6NFJ - chains A and C of the 3 polymer chains in the assembly; structure by X-ray diffraction, 3.19 A resolution.

[Chain A]
Molecule: Beta-klotho
From: Homo sapiens
UniProt: Q86Z14 (KLOTB_HUMAN); residue numbers follow UniProt; this construct covers 30-984
Amino-acid sequence (960 residues; row label = number of the first residue in the row):
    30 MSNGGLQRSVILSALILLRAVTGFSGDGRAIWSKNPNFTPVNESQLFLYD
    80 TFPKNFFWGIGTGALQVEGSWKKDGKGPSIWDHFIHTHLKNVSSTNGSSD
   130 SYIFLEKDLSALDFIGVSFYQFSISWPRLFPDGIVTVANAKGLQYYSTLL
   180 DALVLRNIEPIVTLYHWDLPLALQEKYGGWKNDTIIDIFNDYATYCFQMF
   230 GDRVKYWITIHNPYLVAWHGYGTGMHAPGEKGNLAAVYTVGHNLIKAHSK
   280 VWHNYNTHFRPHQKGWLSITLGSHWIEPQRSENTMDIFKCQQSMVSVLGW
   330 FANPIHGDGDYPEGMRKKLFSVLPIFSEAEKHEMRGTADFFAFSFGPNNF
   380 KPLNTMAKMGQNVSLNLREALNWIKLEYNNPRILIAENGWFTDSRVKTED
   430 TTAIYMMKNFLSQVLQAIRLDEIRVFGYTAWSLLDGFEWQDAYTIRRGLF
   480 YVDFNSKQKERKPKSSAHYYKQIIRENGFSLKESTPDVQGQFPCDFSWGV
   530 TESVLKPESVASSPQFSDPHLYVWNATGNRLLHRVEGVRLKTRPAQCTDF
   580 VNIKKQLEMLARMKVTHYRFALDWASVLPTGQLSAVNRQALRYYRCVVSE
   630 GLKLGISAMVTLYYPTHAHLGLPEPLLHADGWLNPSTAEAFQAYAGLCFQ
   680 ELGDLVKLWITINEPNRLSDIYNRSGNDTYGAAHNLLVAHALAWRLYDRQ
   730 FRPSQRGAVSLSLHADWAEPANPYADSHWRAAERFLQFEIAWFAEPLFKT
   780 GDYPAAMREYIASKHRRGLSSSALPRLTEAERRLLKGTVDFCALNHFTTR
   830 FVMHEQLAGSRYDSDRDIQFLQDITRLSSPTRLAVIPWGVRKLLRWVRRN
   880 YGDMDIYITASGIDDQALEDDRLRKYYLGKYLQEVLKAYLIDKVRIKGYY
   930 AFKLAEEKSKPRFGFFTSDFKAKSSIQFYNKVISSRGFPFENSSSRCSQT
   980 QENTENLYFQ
Not modelled in the structure: 30-52, 63-78, 118-125, 508-511, 537-575, 701-705, 969-989
Differences from the reference sequence: engineered mutation Gln308 (Asn in Q86Z14), Gln611 (Asn in Q86Z14); expression tag (985-989)
Cystine bridges: Cys576-Cys625

[Chain C]
Molecule: Fibroblast growth factor 19
UniProt: O95750 (FGF19_HUMAN); residues 167-216 here = UniProt positions 167-216
Amino-acid sequence (50 residues; numbered 167 to 216; the number before each row is that of its first residue):
   167 PMLPMVPEEPEDLRGHLESDMFSSPLETDSMDPFGLVTGLEAVRSPSFEK
Not modelled in the structure: 167-190, 205-208, 214-216
From the paper describing this entry:
  - mutagenesis - E193D: increased binding to Beta-klotho (chain A)

[How chain A and chain C interact]
Contacting residue pairs - 30 pairs, chain A then chain C:
  Phe379(A) - Thr194(C)  hydrogen bond (backbone-side chain)
  Lys380(A) - Thr194(C)
  Val392(A) - Leu192(C)
  Leu394(A) - Pro199(C)  hydrophobic
  Leu394(A) - Phe200(C)  hydrophobic
  Trp419(A) - Thr194(C)
  Trp419(A) - Ser196(C)  hydrogen bond (side chain-backbone)
  Trp419(A) - Met197(C)
  Trp419(A) - Pro199(C)
  Phe420(A) - Ser196(C)
  Phe420(A) - Met197(C)
  Thr421(A) - Met197(C)
  Asp422(A) - Met197(C)
  Met435(A) - Pro199(C)
  Met435(A) - Phe200(C)  hydrophobic
  Tyr643(A) - Ser213(C)  hydrogen bond (side chain-backbone)
  Glu693(A) - Ser211(C)  hydrogen bond
  Glu693(A) - Ser213(C)  hydrogen bond
  His743(A) - Ser211(C)
  Asn824(A) - Ser213(C)
  Phe826(A) - Pro212(C)  hydrophobic
  Gln848(A) - Val203(C)
  Phe849(A) - Leu202(C)
  Phe849(A) - Val203(C)
  Phe849(A) - Thr204(C)  hydrogen bond (backbone-backbone)
  Leu850(A) - Leu202(C)
  Gln851(A) - Leu202(C)  hydrogen bond (backbone-backbone)
  Phe931(A) - Pro212(C)
  Phe931(A) - Ser213(C)
  Phe942(A) - Pro212(C)  hydrophobic
Other interface residues (no listed pair), chain A (28 interface residues in all): Val425, Thr431, Tyr434, Asn438, Arg696, Met832, Ile853, Leu862
Other interface residues (no listed pair), chain C (13 interface residues in all): Asp195
Interface features reported in the paper:
  - interface residues, chain A: Phe826(A), Phe931(A)
  - interface residues, chain C: Pro191(C), Ser211(C), Pro212(C), Ser213(C)

[Overview]
28 residues of chain A and 13 residues of chain C are in contact, with 7 hydrogen bonds. Among the polar pairs
are Phe379(A)-Thr194(C), Trp419(A)-Ser196(C) and Tyr643(A)-Ser213(C). The paper reports that E193D of chain C
increases binding to Beta-klotho (chain A); interface residues Phe826(A), Phe931(A) and Pro191(C) among
others.
Chain A is Beta-klotho (Homo sapiens) and chain C is Fibroblast growth factor 19; the structure, Structure of
Beta-Klotho in Complex with FGF19 C-terminal peptide, was determined by X-ray diffraction.
